PDB entry 8YGU | electron microscopy, 3.13 A resolution | chains A and B of the 5 polymer chains in the assembly

[Chain A]
Protein: Outer capsid protein VP4
Organism: Rotavirus A
Reference sequence: A0A5J6BC68 (A0A5J6BC68_9REOV); residues -2 to 776 here correspond to UniProt positions 1-779 (UniProt number = residue number + 3)
Sequence (779 residues; each row starts with the number of its first residue; numbers below 1 keep their minus sign (Gly-2 is residue -2)):
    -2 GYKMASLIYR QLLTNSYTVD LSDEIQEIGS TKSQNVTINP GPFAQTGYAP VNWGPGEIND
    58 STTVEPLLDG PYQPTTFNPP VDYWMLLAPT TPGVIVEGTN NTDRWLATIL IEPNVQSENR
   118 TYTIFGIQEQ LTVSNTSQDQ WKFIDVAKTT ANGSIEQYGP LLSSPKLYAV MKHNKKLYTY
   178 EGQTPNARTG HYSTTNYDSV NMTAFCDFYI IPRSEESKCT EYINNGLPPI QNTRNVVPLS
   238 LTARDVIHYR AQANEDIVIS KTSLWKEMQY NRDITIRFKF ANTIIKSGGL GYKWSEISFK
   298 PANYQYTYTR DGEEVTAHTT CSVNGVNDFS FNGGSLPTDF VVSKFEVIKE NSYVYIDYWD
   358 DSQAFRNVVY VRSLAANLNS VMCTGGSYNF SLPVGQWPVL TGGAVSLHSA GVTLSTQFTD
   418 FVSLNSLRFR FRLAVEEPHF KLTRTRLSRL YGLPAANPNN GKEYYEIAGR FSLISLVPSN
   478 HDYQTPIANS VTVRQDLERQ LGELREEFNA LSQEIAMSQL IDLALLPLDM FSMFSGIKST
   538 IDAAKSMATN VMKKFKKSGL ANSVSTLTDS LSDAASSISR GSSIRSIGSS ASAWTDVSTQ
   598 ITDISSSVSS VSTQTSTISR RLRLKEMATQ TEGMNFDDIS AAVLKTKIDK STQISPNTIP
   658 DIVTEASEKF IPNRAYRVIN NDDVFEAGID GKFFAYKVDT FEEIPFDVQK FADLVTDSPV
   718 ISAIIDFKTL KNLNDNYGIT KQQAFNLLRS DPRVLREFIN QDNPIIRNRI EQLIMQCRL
Unresolved in the structure: -2 to 409, 425-776
Sequence notes: conflict Ala144 (Val147 in A0A5J6BC68), Glu153 (Gly156 in A0A5J6BC68), Lys172 (Glu175 in A0A5J6BC68), Gly187 (Ala190 in A0A5J6BC68), Ser332 (Tyr335 in A0A5J6BC68), Ser445 (Asp448 in A0A5J6BC68), Asn454 (Asp457 in A0A5J6BC68), His478 (Asp481 in A0A5J6BC68)

[Chain B]
Protein: Outer capsid protein VP4
Organism: Rotavirus A
Reference sequence: A0A5J6BC68 (A0A5J6BC68_9REOV); residues -2 to 578 here correspond to UniProt positions 1-581 (UniProt number = residue number + 3)
Sequence (581 residues; row label = number of the first residue in the row; numbers below 1 keep their minus sign (Gly-2 is residue -2)):
    -2 GYKMASLIYR QLLTNSYTVD LSDEIQEIGS TKSQNVTINP GPFAQTGYAP VNWGPGEIND
    58 STTVEPLLDG PYQPTTFNPP VDYWMLLAPT TPGVIVEGTN NTDRWLATIL IEPNVQSENR
   118 TYTIFGIQEQ LTVSNTSQDQ WKFIDVVKTT ANGSIGQYGP LLSSPKLYAV MKHNEKLYTY
   178 EGQTPNARTA HYSTTNYDSV NMTAFCDFYI IPRSEESKCT EYINNGLPPI QNTRNVVPLS
   238 LTARDVIHYR AQANEDIVIS KTSLWKEMQY NRDITIRFKF ANTIIKSGGL GYKWSEISFK
   298 PANYQYTYTR DGEEVTAHTT CSVNGVNDFS FNGGSLPTDF VVSKFEVIKE NSYVYIDYWD
   358 DSQAFRNVVY VRSLAANLNS VMCTGGSYNF SLPVGQWPVL TGGAVSLHSA GVTLSTQFTD
   418 FVSLNSLRFR FRLAVEEPHF KLTRTRLSRL YGLPAANPNN GKEYYEIAGR FSLISLVPSN
   478 HDYQTPIANS VTVRQDLERQ LGELREEFNA LSQEIAMSQL IDLALLPLDM FSMFSGIKST
   538 IDAAKSMATN VMKKFKKSGL ANSVSTLTDS LSDAASSISR G
Unresolved in the structure: -2 to 260, 477-578
Sequence notes: conflict Ser332 (Tyr335 in A0A5J6BC68), Ser445 (Asp448 in A0A5J6BC68), Asn454 (Asp457 in A0A5J6BC68), His478 (Asp481 in A0A5J6BC68)

[Chain A / chain B interface]
Contacting residue pairs - 16 pairs, chain A then chain B:
  Thr410(A) - Thr413(B)
  Thr410(A) - Gln414(B)
  Leu411(A) - Ser412(B)
  Leu411(A) - Thr413(B)  hydrogen bond (backbone-backbone)
  Ser412(A) - Leu411(B)
  Ser412(A) - Ser412(B)
  Thr413(A) - Thr410(B)
  Thr413(A) - Leu411(B)  hydrogen bond (backbone-backbone)
  Gln414(A) - Val409(B)
  Gln414(A) - Thr410(B)
  Gln414(A) - Arg427(B)
  Phe415(A) - Val368(B)  hydrophobic
  Phe415(A) - Leu371(B)
  Phe415(A) - Val409(B)  hydrogen bond (backbone-backbone)
  Phe418(A) - Arg369(B)
  Phe418(A) - Ser370(B)

[Summary]
7 residues of chain A face 11 of chain B across their interface; the contacts include 3 hydrogen bonds.
Backbone hydrogen bonds pair Leu411(A)-Thr413(B), Thr413(A)-Leu411(B) and Phe415(A)-Val409(B).
Here chain A is Outer capsid protein VP4 and chain B is Outer capsid protein VP4, both from Rotavirus A. Entry
8YGU (Cryo-EM structure of simian rotavirus SA11 VP4 in complex with nAb 7H13-I54G mutant (right side)) was
determined by electron microscopy, deposited together with 8YGR, 8YGS and 8YGT.
